6P8I - chain A; structure by X-ray diffraction, 2.54 A resolution.

# Chain A
Name: Cation-independent mannose-6-phosphate receptor
From: Homo sapiens
Notes: fragment: N-terminal 5 domains
UniProtKB: P11717 (MPRI_HUMAN); residues 1-728 here correspond to UniProt positions 36-763 (UniProt number = residue number + 35)
Amino-acid sequence (735 residues; numbered -1 to 733; the number before each row is that of its first residue; numbers below 1 keep their minus sign (Ala-1 is residue -1)):
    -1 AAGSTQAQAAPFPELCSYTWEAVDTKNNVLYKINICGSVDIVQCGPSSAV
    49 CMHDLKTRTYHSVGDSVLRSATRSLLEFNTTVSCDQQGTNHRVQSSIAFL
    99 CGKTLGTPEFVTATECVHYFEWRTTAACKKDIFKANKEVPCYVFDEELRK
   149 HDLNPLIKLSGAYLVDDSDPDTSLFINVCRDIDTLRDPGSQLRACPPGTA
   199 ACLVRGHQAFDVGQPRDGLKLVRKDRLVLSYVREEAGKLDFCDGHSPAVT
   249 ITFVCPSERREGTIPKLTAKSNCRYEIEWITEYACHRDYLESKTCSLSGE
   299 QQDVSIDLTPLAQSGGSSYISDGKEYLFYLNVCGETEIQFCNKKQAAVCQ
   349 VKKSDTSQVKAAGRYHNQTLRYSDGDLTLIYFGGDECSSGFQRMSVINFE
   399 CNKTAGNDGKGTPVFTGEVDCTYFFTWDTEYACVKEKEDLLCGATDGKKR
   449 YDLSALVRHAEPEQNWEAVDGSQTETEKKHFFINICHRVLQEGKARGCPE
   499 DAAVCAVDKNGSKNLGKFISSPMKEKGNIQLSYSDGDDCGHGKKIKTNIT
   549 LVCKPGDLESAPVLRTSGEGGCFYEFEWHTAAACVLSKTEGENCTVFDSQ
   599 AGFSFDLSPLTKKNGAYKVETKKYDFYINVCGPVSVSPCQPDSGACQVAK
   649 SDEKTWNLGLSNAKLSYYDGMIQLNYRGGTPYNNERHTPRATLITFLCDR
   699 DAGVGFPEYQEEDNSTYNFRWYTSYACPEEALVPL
Disordered / not traced: -1 to 7, 84-87, 297-300, 312-315, 336-340, 352-353, 468-475, 497-511, 534-543, 566-569, 730-733
Sequence notes: expression tag (-1 to 0, 729-733)
Swiss-Prot annotation at these positions:
  - glycosylation (N-linked (GlcNAc...) asparagine): Asn77, Asn365, Asn400, Asn508, Asn546, Asn591, Asn712
Cystine bridges: Cys42-Cys49, Cys82-Cys114, Cys99-Cys126, Cys139-Cys177, Cys193-Cys200, Cys240-Cys271, Cys253-Cys283, Cys293-Cys331, Cys399-Cys431, Cys440-Cys484, Cys551-Cys582, Cys592-Cys629, Cys637-Cys644, Cys696-Cys725
Covalent attachments: N-acetylglucosamine (NAG) linked to Asn591
Reported in the primary citation:
  - post-translational modification sites: Asn591
  - conformationally variable residues (domain motion, loop rearrangement): Ser386, Ser387
  - mutagenesis - R688A: unchanged binding to PPT1
  - conformationally variable residues (domain motion): Asn682 (from molecular simulation)

# Summary
Covalently linked N-acetylglucosamine: at Asn591. From the paper: R688A leaves binding to PPT1 unchanged; a
modification site at Asn591.
Chain A is Cation-independent mannose-6-phosphate receptor (Homo sapiens); the structure, N-terminal 5 domains
of IGFIIR, was determined by X-ray diffraction, deposited together with 6V02.
